6KZL - chains A and B; structure by X-ray diffraction, 1.76 A resolution.

== Chain A (and B) ==
Molecule: Beta-lactamase
Source organism: Escherichia coli
Notes: chain B of this document is another copy of the same molecule, construct and numbering; everything in this record applies to it too
Reference sequence: E5KIY2 (E5KIY2_ECOLX); residue numbers follow UniProt; this construct covers 29-270
Amino-acid sequence (246 residues; each row starts with the number of its first residue):
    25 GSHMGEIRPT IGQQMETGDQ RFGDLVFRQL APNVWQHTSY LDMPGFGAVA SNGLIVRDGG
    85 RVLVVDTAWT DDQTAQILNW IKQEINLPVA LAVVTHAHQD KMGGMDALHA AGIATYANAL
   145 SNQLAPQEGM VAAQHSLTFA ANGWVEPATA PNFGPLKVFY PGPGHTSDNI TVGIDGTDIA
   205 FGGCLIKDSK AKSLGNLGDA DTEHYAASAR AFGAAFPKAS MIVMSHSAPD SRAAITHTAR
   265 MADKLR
Not modelled in the structure: 30-31 (chain B: 25-38)
Differences from the reference sequence: expression tag (25-28)
Bound ions: Zn2+ site 1: His27, Glu152, Asp223 (shared with Glu227(B) of chain B); Zn2+ site 2: His120, His122, His189 (together with E1C); Zn2+ site 3: Asp124, Cys208, His250 (together with E1C); Zn2+ site 4: Glu227 (shared with Glu152(B), Asp223(B) of chain B)
Ligand contacts: E1C (2,5-diethyl-1-methyl-4-sulfamoyl-pyrrole-3-carboxylic acid): Met28, Met67, Val73, Trp93, His120, His122, Asp124, His189, Cys208, Lys211, Leu218, Gly219, Asn220, His250

== Chain A / chain B interface ==
Pairs across the interface (43):
  His27(A) - Glu227(B)  salt bridge
  Ala143(A) - Phe163(B)
  Ala143(A) - Ala165(B)
  Leu144(A) - Tyr184(B)
  Leu144(A) - Pro187(B)
  Asn146(A) - Ala165(B)
  Gln147(A) - Ala165(B)
  Gln147(A) - Gly167(B)
  Gln147(A) - Tyr184(B)  hydrogen bond (side chain-backbone)
  Gln147(A) - Pro185(B)
  Gln147(A) - Gly186(B)
  Leu148(A) - Pro187(B)
  Leu148(A) - His228(B)
  Gln151(A) - Glu227(B)
  Gln151(A) - His228(B)
  Gln151(A) - Ala231(B)
  Glu152(A) - Glu227(B)
  Glu152(A) - His228(B)  salt bridge
  Ser160(A) - Ala165(B)
  Thr162(A) - Thr162(B)
  Thr162(A) - Phe163(B)
  Phe163(A) - Ala143(B)
  Phe163(A) - Thr162(B)
  Ala165(A) - Ala143(B)
  Ala165(A) - Asn146(B)
  Ala165(A) - Gln147(B)
  Ala165(A) - Ser160(B)
  Gly167(A) - Gln147(B)
  Tyr184(A) - Leu144(B)  hydrophobic
  Tyr184(A) - Gln147(B)  hydrogen bond (backbone-side chain)
  Pro185(A) - Gln147(B)
  Gly186(A) - Gln147(B)
  Pro187(A) - Leu148(B)
  Pro187(A) - Ser191(B)
  Ser191(A) - Pro187(B)
  Ser191(A) - Ser191(B)
  Asp223(A) - Glu227(B)
  Glu227(A) - Glu152(B)
  Glu227(A) - Asp223(B)
  His228(A) - Leu148(B)
  His228(A) - Gln151(B)
  His228(A) - Glu152(B)  salt bridge
  Ala231(A) - Gln151(B)
Interface residues without a listed pair, chain A (24 interface residues in all): Ala164, Asn166
Interface residues without a listed pair, chain B (23 interface residues in all): Ala164, Glu170

== Summary ==
Chain A and chain B form an interface of 24 and 23 residues respectively; the contacts include 2 hydrogen
bonds and 3 salt bridges. Among the polar pairs are His27(A)-Glu227(B), Glu152(A)-His228(B) and
Gln147(A)-Tyr184(B). Ligands of chain A: compound E1C.
Chain A and chain B are both Beta-lactamase (Escherichia coli); the structure, Crystal Structure Of NDM-1
Metallo-beta-lactamase In Complex With Inhibitor X2, was determined by X-ray diffraction together with 6KXI,
6KXO, 6KZN and 6LBL from the same study.
